PDB entry 3KY2 | X-ray diffraction, 2.70 A resolution | chain A

Chain A:
Protein: Basic fibroblast growth factor receptor 1
Source organism: Homo sapiens
Notes: EC 2.7.10.1; fragment: Kinase domain to 765)
UniProt: P11362 (FGFR1_HUMAN); residues 458-765 here = UniProt positions 458-765
Chain sequence (317 residues; each row starts with the number of its first residue):
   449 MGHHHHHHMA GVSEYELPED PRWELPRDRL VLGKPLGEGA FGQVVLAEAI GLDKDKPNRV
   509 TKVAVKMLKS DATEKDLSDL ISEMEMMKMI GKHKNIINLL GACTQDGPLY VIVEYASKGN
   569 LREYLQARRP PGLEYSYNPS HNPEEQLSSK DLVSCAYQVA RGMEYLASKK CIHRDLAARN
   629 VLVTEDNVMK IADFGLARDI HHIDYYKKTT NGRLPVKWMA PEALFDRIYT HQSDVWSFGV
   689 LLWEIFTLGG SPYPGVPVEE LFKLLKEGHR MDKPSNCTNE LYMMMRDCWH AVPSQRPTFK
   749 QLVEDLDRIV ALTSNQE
Unresolved in the structure: 449-455, 488-489, 765
Differences from the reference sequence: expression tag (449-457); engineered mutation Ala488 (Cys in P11362), Ser584 (Cys in P11362)
Curated features (UniProtKB/Swiss-Prot):
  - active site: Asp623 (Proton acceptor)
  - binding site (ATP): Leu484 to Gly487, Phe489, Gly490, Lys514, Glu562 to Ala564, Asn568, Arg627, Asp641
  - modified residue (Phosphotyrosine): Tyr463, Tyr583, Tyr585, Tyr653, Tyr654, Tyr730
  - natural variant: Arg470 (R470L: In HH2), Pro483 (P483T: In HH2), Gly490 (G490R: In HRTFDS), Ala520 (A520T: In HH2), Ile538 (I538V: In HH2), Asn546 (N546K: In ECCL), Val607 (V607M: In HH2), Lys618 (K618N: In HH2), His621 (H621R: In HH2), Arg622 (R622G: In HH2; R622Q: In HH2), Asp623 (D623Y: In HRTFDS), Arg627 (R627T: In HRTFDS), 16 further natural variant entries in UniProt
  - mutagenesis: Lys514 (K514A: Loss of kinase activity), Arg577 (R577E: Strongly reduced autophosphorylation in response to FGF signaling. No effect on in vitro kinase activity), Arg609 (R609V: Abolishes interaction with PLCG1), Asp623 (D623A: Loss of kinase activity), Tyr653 (Y653F: No effect on kinase activity. Loss of autophosphorylation and kinase activity; when associated with F-654), Tyr654 (Y654F: Reduced kinase activity. Loss of autophosphorylation and kinase activity; when associated with F-653), Asp755 (D755V: Abolishes interaction with PLCG1)
What the authors report for this chain:
  - conformationally variable residues (loop rearrangement, side-chain flip): Arg576 to Gln594
  - post-translational modification sites: Tyr463, Tyr583, Tyr585, Tyr653, Tyr654 (citing earlier work)
  - disease-associated variants - D519N: decreased signaling (citing earlier work)
  - disease-associated variants - R576W: increased signaling (citing earlier work)
  - mutagenesis - R577E: unchanged catalytic activity
  - mutagenesis - R577E: decreased signaling in response to FGF

Overview:
Curated annotation (UniProt) lists active-site residue Asp623, 13 ATP-binding residues and 7 mutagenesis
sites. The paper reports that D519N reduces signaling; modification sites Tyr463, Tyr583 and Tyr585 among
others; 3 substitutions were tested in all.
Chain A is Basic fibroblast growth factor receptor 1 (Homo sapiens); the structure, Crystal structure of
Fibroblast Growth Factor Receptor 1 kinase domain, was determined by X-ray diffraction (same publication as
3KXX).
